4LKP - chain A; structure by X-ray diffraction, 1.67 A resolution.

== Chain A ==
Protein: Fatty acid-binding protein, epidermal
Source organism: Homo sapiens
Reference sequence: Q01469 (FABP5_HUMAN); numbering as in UniProt (aligned over 1-135)
Amino-acid sequence (138 residues; numbered -2 to 135; the number before each row is that of its first residue; numbers below 1 keep their minus sign (Ser-2 is residue -2)):
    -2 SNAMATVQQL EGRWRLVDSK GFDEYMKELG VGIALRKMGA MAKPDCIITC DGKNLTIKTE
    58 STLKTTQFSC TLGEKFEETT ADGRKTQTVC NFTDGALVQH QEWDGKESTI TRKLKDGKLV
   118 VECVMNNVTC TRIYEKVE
Disordered / not traced: -2 to 1
Disulfide bonds: Cys120-Cys127
Differences from the reference sequence: expression tag (-2 to 0)
What the authors report for this chain:
  - contacts within the chain: Cys120-Cys127
  - mutagenesis - K24A/R33A/K34A: unchanged stability
  - mutagenesis - K24A/R33A/K34A: abolished localization to AA
  - mutagenesis - M35A/L60A: decreased stability in response to AA
  - mutagenesis - L69A/F89A/L94A: decreased stability
  - mutagenesis - M35A/L60A: abolished localization
  - mutagenesis - K24A/R33A/K34A, M35A/L60A: decreased signaling

== In short ==
The paper reports that K24A/R33A/K34A and M35A/L60A reduce signaling; contacts within the chain involving
Cys120 and Cys127.
Chain A is Fatty acid-binding protein, epidermal (Homo sapiens); the structure, Crystal Structure of Apo Human
Epidermal Fatty Acid Binding Protein (FABP5), was determined by X-ray diffraction together with 4LKT from the
same study.
